1TSY - chain A; structure by X-ray diffraction, 2.20 A resolution.

Chain A:
Molecule: Thymidylate synthase
Organism: Lactobacillus casei
Notes: EC 2.1.1.45
UniProtKB: P00469 (TYSY_LACCA); residues 1-316 here = UniProt positions 1-316
Amino-acid sequence (316 residues; numbered 1 to 316; the number before each row is that of its first residue):
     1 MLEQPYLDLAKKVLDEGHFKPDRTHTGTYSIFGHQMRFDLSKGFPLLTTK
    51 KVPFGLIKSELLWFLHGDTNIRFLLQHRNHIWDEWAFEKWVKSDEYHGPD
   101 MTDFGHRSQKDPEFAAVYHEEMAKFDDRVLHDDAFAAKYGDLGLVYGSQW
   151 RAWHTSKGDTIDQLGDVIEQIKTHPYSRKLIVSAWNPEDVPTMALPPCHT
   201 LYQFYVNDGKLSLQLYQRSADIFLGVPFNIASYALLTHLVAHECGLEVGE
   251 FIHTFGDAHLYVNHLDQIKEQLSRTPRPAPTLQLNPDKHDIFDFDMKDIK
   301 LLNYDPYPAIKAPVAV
Construct notes: engineered mutation Lys179 (Arg in P00469)
Curated features (UniProtKB/Swiss-Prot):
  - active site: Cys198 (Nucleophile)
  - binding site (dUMP): Arg23, Arg218 to Asp221, Asn229, His259 to Tyr261
  - binding site ((6R)-5,10-methylene-5,6,7,8-tetrahydrofolate): Asp221, Ala315
Small-molecule neighbours: 2'-deoxyuridine 5'-monophosphate (UMP): Arg23, Arg178, Lys179, Leu195, Cys198, His199, Gln217, Arg218, Ser219, Ala220, Asp221, Gly225, Asn229, His259, Tyr261

Summary:
Bound to chain A: 2'-deoxyuridine 5'-monophosphate. UniProt lists active-site residue Cys198, 9 dUMP-binding
residues and (6R)-5,10-methylene-5,6,7,8-tetrahydrofolate-binding residues Asp221 and Ala315.
Chain A is Thymidylate synthase (Lactobacillus casei); the structure, Thymidylate synthase R179K mutant, was
determined by X-ray diffraction, deposited together with 1TSV, 1TSW, 1TSX and 1TSZ.
